2J8Y - chain A; structure by X-ray diffraction, 1.90 A resolution.

# Chain A
Protein: TLL2115 protein
From: Synechococcus elongatus
Notes: EC 3.4.16.4
Reference sequence: Q8DH45 (Q8DH45_SYNEL); residues 2-277 here correspond to UniProt positions 93-368 (UniProt number = residue number + 91)
Sequence (298 residues; numbered 1 to 298; the number before each row is that of its first residue):
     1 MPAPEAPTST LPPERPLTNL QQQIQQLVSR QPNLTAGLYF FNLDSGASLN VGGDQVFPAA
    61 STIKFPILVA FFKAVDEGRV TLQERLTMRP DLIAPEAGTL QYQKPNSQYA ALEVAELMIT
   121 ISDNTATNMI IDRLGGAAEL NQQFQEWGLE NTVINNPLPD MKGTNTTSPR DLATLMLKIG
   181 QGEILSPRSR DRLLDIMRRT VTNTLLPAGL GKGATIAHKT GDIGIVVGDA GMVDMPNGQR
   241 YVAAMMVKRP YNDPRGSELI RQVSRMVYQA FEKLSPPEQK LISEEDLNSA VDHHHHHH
Unresolved in the structure: 1-9, 275-298
Differences from the reference sequence: expression tag (1, 278-298)
Glycans and other covalent adducts: open form - penicillin g (PNM) linked to Ser-61
Small-molecule neighbours: open form - penicillin g (PNM): Ala-60, Lys-64, Glu-96, Ala-97, Ile-121, Ser-122, Asn-124, Pro-159, Met-161, Thr-202, Lys-219, Thr-220, Gly-221, Asp-222, Ile-223
What the authors report for this chain:
  - binding site for open form - penicillin g: Ser-61, Glu-96, Lys-219, Thr-220
  - mutagenesis - L158E: increased catalytic activity on penicillin
  - mutagenesis - L158E: decreased catalytic activity on thiolesters
  - mutagenesis - D160N: unchanged catalytic activity
  - mutagenesis - L158E/D160N, M161N: increased catalytic activity
  - mutagenesis - L158E/V227R: unchanged catalytic activity on PenG
  - mutagenesis - L158E/L205R: abolished catalytic activity on PenG

# In short
Covalently linked open form - penicillin g: at Ser-61. The paper reports a binding site for open form -
penicillin g at Ser-61, Glu-96 and Lys-219 among others; L158E/D160N and M161N increase catalytic activity; 6
substitutions were tested in all.
Chain A is TLL2115 protein (Synechococcus elongatus); the structure, Structure of PBP-A acyl-enzyme complex
with penicillin-G, was determined by X-ray diffraction, deposited together with 2JBF, 2J9O and 2J7V.
